PDB entry 5KBT | electron microscopy, 6.40 A resolution (low resolution: residue-level contacts below are approximate; hydrogen-bond / salt-bridge calls are withheld) | chains B and C of the 4 polymer chains in the assembly

Chain B (and C):
Protein: Glutamate receptor 2, Voltage-dependent calcium channel gamma-2 subunit
Organism: Rattus norvegicus
Notes: chain C of this document is another copy of the same molecule, construct and numbering; everything in this record applies to it too
UniProt: chimeric construct of P19491, O88602: residues 10-826 from P19491 (GRIA2_RAT), isoform P19491-2 positions 25-841 (UniProt number = residue number + 15); residues 1001-1207 from O88602 positions 2-208 (UniProt number = residue number - 999)
Chain sequence (1034 residues; numbered 10 to 1215; 172 numbers in that range are skipped by the numbering (no residue carries them; nothing is unmodelled there); the number before each row is that of its first residue):
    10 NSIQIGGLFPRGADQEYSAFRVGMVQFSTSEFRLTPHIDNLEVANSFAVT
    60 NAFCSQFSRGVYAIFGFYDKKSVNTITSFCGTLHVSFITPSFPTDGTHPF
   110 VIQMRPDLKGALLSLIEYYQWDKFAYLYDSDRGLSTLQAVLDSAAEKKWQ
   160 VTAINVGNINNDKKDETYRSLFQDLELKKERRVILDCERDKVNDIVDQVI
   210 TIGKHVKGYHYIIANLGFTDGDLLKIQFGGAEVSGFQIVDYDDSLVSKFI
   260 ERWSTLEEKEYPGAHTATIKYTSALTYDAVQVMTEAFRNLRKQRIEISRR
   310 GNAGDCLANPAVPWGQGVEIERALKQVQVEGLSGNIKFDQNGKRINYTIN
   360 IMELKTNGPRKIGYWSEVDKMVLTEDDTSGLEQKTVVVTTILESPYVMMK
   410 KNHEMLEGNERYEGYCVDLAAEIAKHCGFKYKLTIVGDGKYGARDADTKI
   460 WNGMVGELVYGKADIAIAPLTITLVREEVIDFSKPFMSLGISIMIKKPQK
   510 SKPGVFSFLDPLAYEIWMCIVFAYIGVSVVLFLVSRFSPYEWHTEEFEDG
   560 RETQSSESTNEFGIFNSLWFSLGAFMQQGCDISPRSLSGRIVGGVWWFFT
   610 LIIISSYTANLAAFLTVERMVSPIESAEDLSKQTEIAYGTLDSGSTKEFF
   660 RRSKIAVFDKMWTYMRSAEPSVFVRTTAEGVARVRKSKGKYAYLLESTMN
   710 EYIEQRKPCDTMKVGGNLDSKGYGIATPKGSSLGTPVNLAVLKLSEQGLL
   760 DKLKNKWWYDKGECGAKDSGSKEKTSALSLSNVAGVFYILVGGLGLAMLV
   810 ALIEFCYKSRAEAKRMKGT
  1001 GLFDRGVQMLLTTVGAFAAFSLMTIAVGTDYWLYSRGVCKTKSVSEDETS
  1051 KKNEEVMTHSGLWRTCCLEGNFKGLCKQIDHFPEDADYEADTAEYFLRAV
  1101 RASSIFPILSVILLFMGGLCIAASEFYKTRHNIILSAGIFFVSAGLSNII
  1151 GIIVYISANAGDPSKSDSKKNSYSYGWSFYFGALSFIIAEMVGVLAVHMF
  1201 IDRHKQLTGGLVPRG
Not modelled in the structure: 545-567, 587-592, 818-828, 1001-1215
Cystine bridges: C63-C315, C718-C773
Glycans and other covalent adducts: N-acetylglucosamine (NAG) linked to N355
Differences from the reference sequence: engineered mutation E241 (Asn256 in P19491), L382 (Val397 in P19491), E384 (Gly405 in P19491), D385 (Asn406 in P19491), L758 (Val779 in P19491); conflict Q392 (Asn413 in P19491), D1047 (Asn48 in O88602); linker (827-828); expression tag (1208-1215)
Residues lining bound ligands: ZK1 ({[7-morpholin-4-yl-2,3-dioxo-6-(trifluoromethyl)-3,4-dihydroquinoxalin-1(2H)-yl]methyl}phosphonic acid): E402, Y405, Y450, P478, L479, T480, R485, G653, S654, T686, E705, T707, M708, Y732
UniProt features mapped onto this chain:
  - glycosylation: N355 (N-linked (GlcNAc...) asparagine)

How chain B and chain C interact:
Contacting residue pairs (76):
  I481(B) - K493(C)
  T482(B) - E755(C)
  L483(B) - L748(C)
  L483(B) - K752(C)
  L483(B) - E755(C)
  E486(B) - K493(C)
  E486(B) - N747(C)
  E486(B) - L748(C)
  E486(B) - L751(C)
  F491(B) - K493(C)
  S492(B) - K493(C)
  K493(B) - I481(C)
  K493(B) - E486(C)
  K493(B) - F491(C)
  K493(B) - S492(C)
  P494(B) - P494(C)
  S497(B) - S497(C)
  P520(B) - L787(C)
  I525(B) - L789(C)
  I525(B) - V792(C)
  C528(B) - F796(C)
  I529(B) - F796(C)
  A532(B) - F796(C)
  A532(B) - L799(C)
  G535(B) - L803(C)
  V536(B) - L803(C)
  V539(B) - M807(C)
  L542(B) - M807(C)
  V543(B) - F814(C)
  L596(B) - E813(C)
  S597(B) - A806(C)
  S597(B) - A810(C)
  S597(B) - E813(C)
  I600(B) - L805(C)
  I600(B) - A806(C)
  V601(B) - L803(C)
  V601(B) - A806(C)
  V604(B) - I798(C)
  V604(B) - L799(C)
  W605(B) - L799(C)
  F607(B) - F517(C)
  F607(B) - W526(C)
  F608(B) - V795(C)
  F608(B) - F796(C)
  F608(B) - L799(C)
  L610(B) - I613(C)
  I611(B) - F517(C)
  I611(B) - Y616(C)
  I611(B) - V795(C)
  S614(B) - Y616(C)
  S614(B) - T617(C)
  S615(B) - L620(C)
  T617(B) - T617(C)
  A618(B) - T617(C)
  A618(B) - L620(C)
  A618(B) - A621(C)
  N619(B) - L624(C)
  N619(B) - L787(C)
  A622(B) - R628(C)
  F623(B) - R628(C)
  F623(B) - A786(C)
  T625(B) - T625(C)
  V626(B) - T625(C)
  V626(B) - R628(C)
  E627(B) - R628(C)
  R628(B) - R628(C)
  N747(B) - E486(C)
  L748(B) - L483(C)
  L748(B) - E486(C)
  L751(B) - I481(C)
  L751(B) - L483(C)
  L751(B) - E486(C)
  K752(B) - L483(C)
  E755(B) - T482(C)
  E755(B) - L483(C)
  D760(B) - D728(C)
Interface residues without a listed pair, chain B (61 interface residues in all): V484, E487, E524, R594, G603, W606, I612, A621, I633, I664, L727, D728, S729, K730, N764
Interface residues without a listed pair, chain C (56 interface residues in all): E487, L577, W578, F584, M585, M629, V630, I664, L727, S729, K730, D760, K781, S788, G802, V809

In short:
Chain B and chain C form an interface of 61 and 56 residues respectively. Chain B binds compound ZK1.
Covalently linked N-acetylglucosamine: at N355(B).
Chain B and chain C are both Glutamate receptor 2, Voltage-dependent calcium channel gamma-2 subunit (Rattus
norvegicus); the structure, Cryo-EM structure of GluA2-1xSTZ complex at 6.4 Angstrom resolution, was
determined by electron microscopy, deposited together with 5KBS, 5KBU and 5KBV.
